5GJ4 - chains A and F of the 4 polymer chains in the assembly; structure by X-ray diffraction, 1.84 A resolution.

Chain A:
Protein: Serine protease subunit NS2B
Source organism: Zika virus (strain Mr 766)
UniProtKB: A0A142IX72 (A0A142IX72_ZIKV); the construct lacks a stretch of the UniProt sequence and is renumbered around it, so the offset changes along the chain: 45-87 = UniProt 1411-1453; 117-125 = UniProt 1454-1462; 126-130 = UniProt 1492-1496
Sequence (61 residues; row label = number of the first residue in the row; note: 29 numbers in that range are skipped by the numbering (no residue carries them; nothing is unmodelled there)):
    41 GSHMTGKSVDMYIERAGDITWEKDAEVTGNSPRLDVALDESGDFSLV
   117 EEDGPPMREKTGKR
Not modelled in the structure: 41-48, 117-126
Differences from the reference sequence: expression tag (41-44)
What the authors report for this chain:
  - contacts within the chain: Ser-81/Lys-129 (hydrogen bond), Asp-83/Lys-129 (hydrogen bond)

Chain F:
Protein: Serine protease NS3
Source organism: Zika virus (strain Mr 766)
UniProtKB: A0A142IX72 (A0A142IX72_ZIKV); residues 1-177 here correspond to UniProt positions 1497-1673 (UniProt number = residue number + 1496)
Sequence (177 residues; numbered 1 to 177; the number before each row is that of its first residue):
     1 SGALWDVPAPKEVKKGETTDGVYRVMTRRLLGSTQVGVGVMQEGVFHTMW
    51 HVTKGAALRSGEGRLDPYWGDVKQDLVSYCGPWKLDAAWDGLSEVQLLAV
   101 PPGERAKNIQTLPGIFKTKDGDIGAVALDYPAGTSGSPILDKCGRVIGLY
   151 GNGVVIKNGSYVSAITQGKREEETPVE
Not modelled in the structure: 1-18, 171-177
What the authors report for this chain:
  - catalytic residues: His-51, Asp-75, Ser-135 (citing earlier work)

How chain A and chain F interact:
Contacting residue pairs (12; chain A residue first):
  Tyr-52(A) / Gly-32(F)
  Tyr-52(A) / Ser-33(F)
  Glu-54(A) / Met-26(F)
  Glu-54(A) / Ser-33(F)  hydrogen bond
  Arg-55(A) / Gly-103(F)  hydrogen bond (side chain-backbone)
  Arg-55(A) / Glu-104(F)  salt bridge
  Ala-56(A) / Glu-104(F)
  Ala-56(A) / Arg-105(F)  hydrogen bond (backbone-backbone)
  Gly-57(A) / Gly-103(F)
  Gly-57(A) / Arg-105(F)
  Asp-58(A) / Glu-104(F)
  Glu-62(A) / Arg-105(F)  salt bridge

In short:
7 residues of chain A and 6 residues of chain F are in contact, with 3 hydrogen bonds and 2 salt bridges.
Polar contacts include Arg-55(A)/Glu-104(F), Glu-62(A)/Arg-105(F) and Glu-54(A)/Ser-33(F). The paper reports
catalytic residues His-51(F), Asp-75(F) and Ser-135(F); contacts within the chain involving Lys-129(A),
Ser-81(A) and Asp-83(A).
Here chain A is Serine protease subunit NS2B and chain F is Serine protease NS3, both from Zika virus (strain
Mr 766). Entry 5GJ4 (Structure of NS2B-NS3 Protease from Zika Virus caught after self-cleavage) was determined
by X-ray diffraction.
